PDB entry 8K0C | electron microscopy, 3.18 A resolution | chains B and D of the 8 polymer chains in the assembly

Chain B:
Protein: Glycoprotein G
Organism: Nipah virus
UniProtKB: Q9IH62 (GLYCP_NIPAV); residues 97-601 here = UniProt positions 97-601
Amino-acid sequence (505 residues; each row starts with the number of its first residue):
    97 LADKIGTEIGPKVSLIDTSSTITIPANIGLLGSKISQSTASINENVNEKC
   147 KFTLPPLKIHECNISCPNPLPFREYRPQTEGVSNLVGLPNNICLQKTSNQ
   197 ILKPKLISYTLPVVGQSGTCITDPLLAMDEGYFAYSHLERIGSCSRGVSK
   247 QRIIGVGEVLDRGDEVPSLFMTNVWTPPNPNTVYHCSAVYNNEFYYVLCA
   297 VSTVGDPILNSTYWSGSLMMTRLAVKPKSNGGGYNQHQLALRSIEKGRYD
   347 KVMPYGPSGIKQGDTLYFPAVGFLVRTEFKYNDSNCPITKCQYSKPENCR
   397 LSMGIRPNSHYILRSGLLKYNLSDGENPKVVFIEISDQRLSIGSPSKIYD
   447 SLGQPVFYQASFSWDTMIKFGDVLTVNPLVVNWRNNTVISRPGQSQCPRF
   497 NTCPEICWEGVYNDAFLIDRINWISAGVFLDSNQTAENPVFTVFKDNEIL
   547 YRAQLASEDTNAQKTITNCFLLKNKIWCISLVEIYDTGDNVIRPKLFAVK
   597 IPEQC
Disordered / not traced: 152-176
Cystine bridges: Cys189-Cys601, Cys216-Cys240, Cys282-Cys295, Cys382-Cys395, Cys387-Cys499, Cys493-Cys503, Cys565-Cys574
UniProt features mapped onto this chain:
  - glycosylation (N-linked (GlcNAc...) asparagine): Asn159, Asn306, Asn378, Asn417, Asn481, Asn529
  - natural variant: Arg248 (R248K: In strain: Isolate NiV/KHM/CSUR38), Thr272 (T272A: In strain: Isolate NiV/MY/99/VRI-0626), Gly327 (G327D: In strain: Isolate NiV/KHM/CSUR38), Ile408 (I408V: In strain: Isolate NiV/KHM/CSUR38), Val426 (V426I: In strain: Isolate NiV/KHM/CSUR38), Leu470 (L470Q: In strain: Isolate NiV/KHM/CSUR38), Asn478 (N478S: In strain: Isolate NiV/KHM/CSUR38), Asn481 (N481D: In strain: Isolate NiV/KHM/CSUR38)
From the paper describing this entry:
  - mutagenesis - K246A, K246G: unchanged binding to EB2

Chain D:
Protein: Glycoprotein G
Organism: Nipah virus
UniProtKB: Q9IH62 (GLYCP_NIPAV); numbering as in UniProt (aligned over 96-153)
Amino-acid sequence (58 residues; numbered 96 to 153; the number before each row is that of its first residue):
    96 GLADKIGTEIGPKVSLIDTSSTITIPANIGLLGSKISQSTASINENVNEK
   146 CKFTLPPL

How chain B and chain D interact:
Contacting residue pairs - 54 pairs, chain B then chain D:
  Ile101(B) - Leu97(D)  hydrophobic
  Ile101(B) - Lys100(D)
  Ile101(B) - Ile105(D)  hydrophobic
  Val109(B) - Glu104(D)
  Val109(B) - Ile112(D)
  Ser110(B) - Glu104(D)  hydrogen bond
  Ile112(B) - Ile112(D)  hydrophobic
  Asp113(B) - Lys108(D)
  Asp113(B) - Leu111(D)
  Asp113(B) - Ile112(D)
  Ser116(B) - Ile112(D)
  Ser116(B) - Ser115(D)  hydrogen bond (backbone-side chain)
  Ser116(B) - Ile120(D)
  Thr117(B) - Leu111(D)
  Thr117(B) - Ser115(D)
  Ile120(B) - Ile120(D)  hydrophobic
  Ile124(B) - Ile120(D)  hydrophobic
  Ile124(B) - Asn123(D)
  Ile124(B) - Ile124(D)  hydrophobic
  Leu127(B) - Leu127(D)  hydrophobic
  Gly128(B) - Leu127(D)
  Gly128(B) - Lys130(D)
  Ile131(B) - Leu127(D)  hydrophobic
  Ile131(B) - Lys130(D)
  Ile131(B) - Ile131(D)  hydrophobic
  Ser132(B) - Lys130(D)  hydrogen bond
  Thr135(B) - Ser134(D)  hydrogen bond
  Ile138(B) - Ile138(D)  hydrophobic
  Asn139(B) - Ile138(D)
  Asn139(B) - Asn141(D)
  Asn143(B) - Asn141(D)
  Asn143(B) - Lys145(D)
  Cys146(B) - Lys145(D)  hydrogen bond (side chain-backbone)
  Cys146(B) - Cys146(D)  disulfide
  Phe148(B) - Lys147(D)
  Phe148(B) - Phe148(D)  hydrophobic
  Leu150(B) - Phe148(D)  hydrophobic
  Tyr205(B) - Ile118(D)  hydrophobic
  Tyr205(B) - Thr119(D)
  Tyr205(B) - Ala122(D)  hydrophobic
  Thr206(B) - Ala122(D)
  Thr206(B) - Asn123(D)
  Leu207(B) - Thr119(D)
  Val210(B) - Thr114(D)
  Gln212(B) - Pro107(D)
  Glu254(B) - Lys130(D)  salt bridge
  Leu256(B) - Leu126(D)  hydrophobic
  Leu256(B) - Lys130(D)
  Asp257(B) - Ser129(D)  hydrogen bond (backbone-side chain)
  Asp257(B) - Gln133(D)  hydrogen bond (backbone-side chain)
  Arg258(B) - Ser129(D)
  Ser264(B) - Leu126(D)
  Leu265(B) - Leu126(D)
  Phe266(B) - Asn123(D)
Other interface residues (no listed pair), chain B (38 interface residues in all): Leu97, Ile105, Gly106, Pro121, Val142, Gly259
Other interface residues (no listed pair), chain D (34 interface residues in all): Val109, Ser116, Ser137, Val142, Leu150
Disulfides between the chains: Cys146(B)-Cys146(D)

Summary:
38 residues of chain B and 34 residues of chain D are in contact, with 1 disulfide bond, 7 hydrogen bonds and
1 salt bridge. Among the polar pairs are Glu254(B)-Lys130(D), Ser110(B)-Glu104(D) and Ser116(B)-Ser115(D).
From the paper: K246A and K246G of chain B leave binding to EB2 unchanged.
Here chain B is Glycoprotein G and chain D is Glycoprotein G, both from Nipah virus. Entry 8K0C (Cryo-EM
structure of conformation 1 of complex of Nipah virus attachment glycoprotein G with 1E5 neutralizing ...) was
determined by electron microscopy, deposited together with 8K0D and 8XC4.
